PDB entry 6I27 | electron microscopy, 7.80 A resolution (low resolution: residue-level contacts below are approximate; hydrogen-bond / salt-bridge calls are withheld) | chain A

== Chain A ==
Protein: Midasin
From: Saccharomyces cerevisiae
UniProtKB: Q12019 (MDN1_YEAST); numbering as in UniProt; present here: 238-3557, 3599-4910
Chain sequence (4853 residues; numbered 10 to 4910; 48 numbers in that range are skipped by the numbering (no residue carries them; nothing is unmodelled there); the number before each row is that of its first residue; X marks 221 residues of unknown identity (built as UNK)):
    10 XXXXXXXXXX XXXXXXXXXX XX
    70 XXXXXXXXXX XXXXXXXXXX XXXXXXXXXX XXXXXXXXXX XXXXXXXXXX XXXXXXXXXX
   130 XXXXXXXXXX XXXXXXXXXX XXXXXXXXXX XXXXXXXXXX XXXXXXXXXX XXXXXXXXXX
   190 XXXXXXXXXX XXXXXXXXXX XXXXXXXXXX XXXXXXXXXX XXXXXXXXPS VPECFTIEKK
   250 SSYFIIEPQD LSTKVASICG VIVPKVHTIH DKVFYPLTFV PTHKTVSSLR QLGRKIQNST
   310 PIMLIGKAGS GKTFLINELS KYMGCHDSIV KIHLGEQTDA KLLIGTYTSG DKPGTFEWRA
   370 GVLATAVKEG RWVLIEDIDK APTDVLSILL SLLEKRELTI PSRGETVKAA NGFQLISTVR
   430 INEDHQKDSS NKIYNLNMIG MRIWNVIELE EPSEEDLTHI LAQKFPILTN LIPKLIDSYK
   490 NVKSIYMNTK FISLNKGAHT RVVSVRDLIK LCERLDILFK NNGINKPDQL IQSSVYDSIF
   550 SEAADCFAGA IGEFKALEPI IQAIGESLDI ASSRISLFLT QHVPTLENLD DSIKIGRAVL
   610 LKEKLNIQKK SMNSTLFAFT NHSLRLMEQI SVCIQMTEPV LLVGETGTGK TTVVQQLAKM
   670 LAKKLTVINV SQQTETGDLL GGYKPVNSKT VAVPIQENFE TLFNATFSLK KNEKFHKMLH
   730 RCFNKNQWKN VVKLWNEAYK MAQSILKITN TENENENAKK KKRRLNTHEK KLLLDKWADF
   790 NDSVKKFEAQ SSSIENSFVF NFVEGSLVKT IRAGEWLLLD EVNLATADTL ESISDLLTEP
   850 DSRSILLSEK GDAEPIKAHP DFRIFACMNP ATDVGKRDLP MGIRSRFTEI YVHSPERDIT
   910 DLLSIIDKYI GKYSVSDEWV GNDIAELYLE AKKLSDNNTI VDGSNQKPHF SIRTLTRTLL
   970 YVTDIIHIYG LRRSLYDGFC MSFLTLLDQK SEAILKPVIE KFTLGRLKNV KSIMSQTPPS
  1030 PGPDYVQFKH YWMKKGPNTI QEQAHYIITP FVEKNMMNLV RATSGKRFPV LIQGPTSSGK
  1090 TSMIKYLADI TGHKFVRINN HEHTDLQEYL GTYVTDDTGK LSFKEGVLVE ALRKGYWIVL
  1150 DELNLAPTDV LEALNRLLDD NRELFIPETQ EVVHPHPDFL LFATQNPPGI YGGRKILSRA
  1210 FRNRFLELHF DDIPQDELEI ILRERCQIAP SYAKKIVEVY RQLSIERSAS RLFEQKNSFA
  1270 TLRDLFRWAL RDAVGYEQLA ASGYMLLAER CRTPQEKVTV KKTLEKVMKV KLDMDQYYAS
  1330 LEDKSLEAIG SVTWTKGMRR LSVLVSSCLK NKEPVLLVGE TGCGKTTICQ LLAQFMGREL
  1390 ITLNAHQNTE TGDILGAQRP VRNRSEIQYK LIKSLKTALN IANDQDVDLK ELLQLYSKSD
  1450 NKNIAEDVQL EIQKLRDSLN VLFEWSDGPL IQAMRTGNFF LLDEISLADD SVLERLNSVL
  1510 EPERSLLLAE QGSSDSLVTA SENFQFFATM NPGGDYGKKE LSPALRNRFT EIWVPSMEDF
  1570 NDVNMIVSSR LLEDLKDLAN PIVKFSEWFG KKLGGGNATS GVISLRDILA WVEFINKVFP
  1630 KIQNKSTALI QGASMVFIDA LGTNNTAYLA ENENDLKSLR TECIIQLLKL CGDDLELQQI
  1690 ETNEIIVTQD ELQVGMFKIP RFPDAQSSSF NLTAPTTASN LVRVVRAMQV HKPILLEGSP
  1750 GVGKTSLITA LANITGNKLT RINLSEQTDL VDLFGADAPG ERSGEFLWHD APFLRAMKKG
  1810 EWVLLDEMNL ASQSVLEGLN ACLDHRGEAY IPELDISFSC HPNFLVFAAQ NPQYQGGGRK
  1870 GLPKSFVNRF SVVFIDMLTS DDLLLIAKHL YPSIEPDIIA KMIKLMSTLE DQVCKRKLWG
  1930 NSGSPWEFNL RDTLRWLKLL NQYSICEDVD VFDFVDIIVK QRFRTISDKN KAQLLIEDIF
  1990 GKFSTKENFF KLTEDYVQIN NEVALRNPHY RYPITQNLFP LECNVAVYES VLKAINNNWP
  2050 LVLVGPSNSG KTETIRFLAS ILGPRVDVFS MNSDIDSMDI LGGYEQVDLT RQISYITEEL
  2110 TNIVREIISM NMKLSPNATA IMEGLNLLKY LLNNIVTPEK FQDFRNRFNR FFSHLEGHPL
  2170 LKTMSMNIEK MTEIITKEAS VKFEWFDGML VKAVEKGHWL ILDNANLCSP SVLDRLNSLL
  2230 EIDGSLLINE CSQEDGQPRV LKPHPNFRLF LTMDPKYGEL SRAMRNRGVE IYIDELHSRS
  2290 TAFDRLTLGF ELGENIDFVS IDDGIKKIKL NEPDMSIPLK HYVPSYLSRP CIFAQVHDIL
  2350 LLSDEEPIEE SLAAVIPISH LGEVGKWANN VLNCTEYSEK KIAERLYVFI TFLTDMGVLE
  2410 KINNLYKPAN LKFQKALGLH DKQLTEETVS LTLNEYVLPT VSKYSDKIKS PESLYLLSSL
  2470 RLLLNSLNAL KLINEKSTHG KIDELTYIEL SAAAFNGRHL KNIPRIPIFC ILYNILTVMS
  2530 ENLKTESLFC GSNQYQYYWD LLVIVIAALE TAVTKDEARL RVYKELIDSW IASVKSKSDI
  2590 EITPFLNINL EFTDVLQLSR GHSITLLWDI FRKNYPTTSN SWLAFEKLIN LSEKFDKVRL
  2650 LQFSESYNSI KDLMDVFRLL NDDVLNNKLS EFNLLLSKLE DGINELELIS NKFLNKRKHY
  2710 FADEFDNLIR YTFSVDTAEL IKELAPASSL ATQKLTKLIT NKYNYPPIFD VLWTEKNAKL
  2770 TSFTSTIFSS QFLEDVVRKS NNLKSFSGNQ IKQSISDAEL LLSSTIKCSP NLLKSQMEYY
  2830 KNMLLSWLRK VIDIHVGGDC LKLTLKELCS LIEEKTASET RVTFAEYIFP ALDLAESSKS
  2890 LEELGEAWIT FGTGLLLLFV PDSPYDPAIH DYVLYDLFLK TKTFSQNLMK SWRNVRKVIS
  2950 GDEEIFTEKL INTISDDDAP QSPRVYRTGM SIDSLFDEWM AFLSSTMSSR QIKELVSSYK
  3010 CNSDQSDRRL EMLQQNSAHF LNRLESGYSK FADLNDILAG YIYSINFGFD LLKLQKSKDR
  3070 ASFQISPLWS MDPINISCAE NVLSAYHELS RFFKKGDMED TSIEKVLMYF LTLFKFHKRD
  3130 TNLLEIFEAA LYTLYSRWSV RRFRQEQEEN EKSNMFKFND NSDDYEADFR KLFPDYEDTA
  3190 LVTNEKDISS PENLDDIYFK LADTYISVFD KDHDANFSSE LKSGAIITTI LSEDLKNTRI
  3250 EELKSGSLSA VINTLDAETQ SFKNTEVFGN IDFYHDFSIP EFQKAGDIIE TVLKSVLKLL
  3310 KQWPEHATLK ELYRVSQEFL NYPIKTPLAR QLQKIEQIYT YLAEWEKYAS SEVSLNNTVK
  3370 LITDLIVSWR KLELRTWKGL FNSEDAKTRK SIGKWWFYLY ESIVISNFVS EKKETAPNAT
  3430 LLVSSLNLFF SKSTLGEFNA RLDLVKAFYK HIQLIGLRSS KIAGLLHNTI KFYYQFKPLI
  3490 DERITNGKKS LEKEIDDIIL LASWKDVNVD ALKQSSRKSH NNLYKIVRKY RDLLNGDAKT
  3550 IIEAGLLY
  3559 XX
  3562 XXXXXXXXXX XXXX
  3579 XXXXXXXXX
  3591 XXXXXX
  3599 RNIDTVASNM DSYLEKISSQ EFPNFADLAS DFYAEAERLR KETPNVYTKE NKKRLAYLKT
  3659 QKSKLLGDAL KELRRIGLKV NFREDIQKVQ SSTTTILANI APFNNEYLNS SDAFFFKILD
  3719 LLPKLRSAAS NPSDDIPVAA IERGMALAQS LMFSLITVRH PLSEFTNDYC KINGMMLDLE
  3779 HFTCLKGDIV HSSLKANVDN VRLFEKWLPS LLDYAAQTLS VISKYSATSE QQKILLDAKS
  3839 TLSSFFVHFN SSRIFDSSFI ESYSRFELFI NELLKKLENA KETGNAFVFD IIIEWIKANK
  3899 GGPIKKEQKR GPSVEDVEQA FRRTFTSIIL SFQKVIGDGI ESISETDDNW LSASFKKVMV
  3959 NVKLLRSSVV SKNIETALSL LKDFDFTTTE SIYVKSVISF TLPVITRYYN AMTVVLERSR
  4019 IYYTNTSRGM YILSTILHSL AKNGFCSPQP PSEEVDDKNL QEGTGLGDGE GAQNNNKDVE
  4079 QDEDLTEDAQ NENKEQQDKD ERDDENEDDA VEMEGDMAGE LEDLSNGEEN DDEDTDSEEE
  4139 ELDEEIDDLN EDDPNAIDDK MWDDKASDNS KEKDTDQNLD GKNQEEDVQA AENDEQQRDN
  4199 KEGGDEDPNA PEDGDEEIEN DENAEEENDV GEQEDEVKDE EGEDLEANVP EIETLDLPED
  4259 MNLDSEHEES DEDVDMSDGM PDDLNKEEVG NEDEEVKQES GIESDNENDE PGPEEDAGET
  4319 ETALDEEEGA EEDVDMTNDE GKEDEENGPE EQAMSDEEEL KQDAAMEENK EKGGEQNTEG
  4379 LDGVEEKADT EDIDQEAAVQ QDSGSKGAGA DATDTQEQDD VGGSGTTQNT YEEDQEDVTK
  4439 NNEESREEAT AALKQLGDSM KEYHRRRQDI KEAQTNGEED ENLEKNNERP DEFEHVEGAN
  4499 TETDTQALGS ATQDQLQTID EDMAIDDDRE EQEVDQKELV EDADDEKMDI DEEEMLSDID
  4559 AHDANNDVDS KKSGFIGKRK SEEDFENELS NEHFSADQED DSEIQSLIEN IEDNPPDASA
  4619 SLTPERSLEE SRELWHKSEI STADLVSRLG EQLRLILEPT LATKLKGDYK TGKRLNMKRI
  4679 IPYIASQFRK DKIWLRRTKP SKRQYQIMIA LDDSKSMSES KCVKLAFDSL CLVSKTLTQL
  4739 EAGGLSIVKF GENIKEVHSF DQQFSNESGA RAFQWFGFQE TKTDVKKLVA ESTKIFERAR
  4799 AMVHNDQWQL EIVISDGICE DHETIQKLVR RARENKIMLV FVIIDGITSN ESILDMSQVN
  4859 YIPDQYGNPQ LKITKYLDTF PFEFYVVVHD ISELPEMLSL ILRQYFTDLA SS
Not modelled in the structure: 359-364, 430-443, 578-588, 610-620, 692-813, 858-861, 1035-1051, 1248-1259, 1279-1282, 1319-1334, 1433-1453, 1601-1605, 1669-1718, 1786-1797, 1841-1844, 1862-1868, 2238-2245, 2300-2321, 2765-2771, 3157-3173, 3183-3201, 3275-3279, 3418-3426, 3646-3651, 3677-3682, 3728-3735, 3899-3912, 3941-3943, 4042-4910
Swiss-Prot annotation at these positions:
  - binding site (ATP): Gly315 to Thr322, Gly653 to Thr660, Gly1083 to Thr1090, Gly1368 to Thr1375, Gly1747 to Thr1754, Gly2054 to Thr2061
  - modified residue: Thr1026 (Phosphothreonine), Ser2971 (Phosphoserine), Ser4353 (Phosphoserine), Thr4388 (Phosphothreonine), Ser4555 (Phosphoserine)

== Overview ==
Curated annotation (UniProt) lists 48 ATP-binding residues.
Chain A is Midasin (Saccharomyces cerevisiae); the structure, Rea1 AAA2L-H2alpha deletion mutant in AMPPNP
State, was determined by electron microscopy together with 6HYD, 6HYP and 6I26 from the same study.
